8P0B - chains A and V of the 5 polymer chains in the assembly; structure by electron microscopy, 2.87 A resolution.

[Chain A]
Molecule: Polymerase acidic protein
Source organism: Thogotovirus thogotoense
Reference sequence: P27194 (PA_THOGV); residues 1-622 here = UniProt positions 1-622
Chain sequence (622 residues; each row starts with the number of its first residue):
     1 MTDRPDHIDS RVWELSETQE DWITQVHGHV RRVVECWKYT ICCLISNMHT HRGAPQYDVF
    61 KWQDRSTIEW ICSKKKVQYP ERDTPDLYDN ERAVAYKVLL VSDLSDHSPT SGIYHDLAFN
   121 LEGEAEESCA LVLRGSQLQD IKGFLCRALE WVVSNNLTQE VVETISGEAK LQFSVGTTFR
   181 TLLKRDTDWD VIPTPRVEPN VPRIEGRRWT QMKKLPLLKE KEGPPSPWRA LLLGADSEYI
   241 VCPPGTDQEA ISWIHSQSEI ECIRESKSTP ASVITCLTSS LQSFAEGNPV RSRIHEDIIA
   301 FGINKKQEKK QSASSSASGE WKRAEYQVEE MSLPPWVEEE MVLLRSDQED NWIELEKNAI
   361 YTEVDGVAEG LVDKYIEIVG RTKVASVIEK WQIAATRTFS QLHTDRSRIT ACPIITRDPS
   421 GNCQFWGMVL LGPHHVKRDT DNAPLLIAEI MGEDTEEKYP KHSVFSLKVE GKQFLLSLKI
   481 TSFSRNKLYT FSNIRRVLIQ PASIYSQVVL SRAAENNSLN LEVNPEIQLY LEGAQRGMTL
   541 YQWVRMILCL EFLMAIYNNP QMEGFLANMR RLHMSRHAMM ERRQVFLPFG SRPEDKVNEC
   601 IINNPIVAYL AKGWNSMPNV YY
Not modelled in the structure: 1-2, 51-52

[Chain V]
Molecule: 3'RNA
Sequence (32 nucleotides; row label = number of the first residue in the row):
     1 AGAGAAAUCA AGGCCCCCGG CCUGUUUUUG CU
Not modelled in the structure: 13-32

[How chain A and chain V interact]
Contacting residue pairs (41; chain A residue first):
  Arg-229(A) / G4(V)  phosphate contact
  Lys-267(A) / A1(V)  sugar contact
  Ser-268(A) / A1(V)  hydrogen bond to the sugar
  Ser-268(A) / G2(V)  hydrogen bond to the phosphate
  Phe-301(A) / A10(V)  sugar contact
  Gly-302(A) / A1(V)  base contact
  Gly-302(A) / A10(V)  hydrogen bond to the sugar
  Gly-302(A) / A11(V)  phosphate contact
  Asn-304(A) / A11(V)  hydrogen bond to the phosphate
  Lys-305(A) / A1(V)  base contact
  Lys-305(A) / A11(V)  hydrogen bond to the phosphate
  Lys-306(A) / A10(V)  salt bridge to the phosphate
  Lys-306(A) / A11(V)  hydrogen bond to the phosphate
  Gln-307(A) / A11(V)  phosphate contact
  Gln-307(A) / G12(V)  hydrogen bond to the phosphate
  Lys-309(A) / A1(V)  phosphate contact
  Lys-309(A) / A10(V)  hydrogen bond to the base
  Tyr-326(A) / A6(V)  base contact
  Tyr-326(A) / A7(V)  hydrogen bond to the sugar
  Val-328(A) / A5(V)  sugar contact
  Val-328(A) / A6(V)  base contact
  His-435(A) / A11(V)  stacking on the base
  Lys-437(A) / A11(V)  sugar contact
  Asp-441(A) / C9(V)  sugar contact
  Asn-442(A) / A3(V)  hydrogen bond to the sugar
  Asn-442(A) / C9(V)  hydrogen bond to the sugar
  Lys-461(A) / G2(V)  salt bridge to the phosphate
  Lys-461(A) / A3(V)  salt bridge to the phosphate
  Lys-479(A) / G2(V)  hydrogen bond to the phosphate
  Lys-479(A) / A3(V)  salt bridge to the phosphate
  Ile-480(A) / A1(V)  base contact
  Ile-480(A) / G2(V)  hydrogen bond to the sugar
  Thr-481(A) / G2(V)  sugar contact
  Thr-481(A) / A3(V)  sugar contact
  Ser-482(A) / G2(V)  hydrogen bond to the base
  Ser-482(A) / A3(V)  hydrogen bond to the sugar
  Lys-487(A) / G4(V)  salt bridge to the phosphate
  Asn-559(A) / A5(V)  phosphate contact
  Pro-560(A) / A5(V)  phosphate contact
  Ile-602(A) / A6(V)  base contact
  Asn-603(A) / A5(V)  base contact
Also at the interface, not in a pair above, chain A (33 interface residues in all): Ile-299, Ala-300, Ile-303, Arg-323, Ala-324, Gln-327, Phe-483
Also at the interface, not in a pair above, chain V (12 interface residues in all): U8

[Overview]
Chain A and chain V form an interface of 33 and 12 residues respectively; the contacts include 15 hydrogen
bonds, 5 salt bridges and 1 aromatic stacking contact. Polar pairs include Lys-309(A)/A10(V), Ser-482(A)/G2(V)
and Ser-268(A)/A1(V).
Chain A is Polymerase acidic protein (Thogotovirus thogotoense) and chain V is 3'RNA; the structure, Thogoto
virus polymerase in Mode B conformation and bound to 32-mer loop promoter RNA, was determined by electron
microscopy.
